Entry 9IVR (electron microscopy, 2.80 A resolution); this record covers chains N and O of the 24 polymer chains in the assembly.

Chain N (and O):
Name: Ras GTPase-activating protein-binding protein 1
Source organism: Homo sapiens
Notes: EC 3.6.4.12, 3.6.4.13; chain O of this document is another copy of the same molecule, construct and numbering; everything in this record applies to it too
Reference sequence: Q13283 (G3BP1_HUMAN); residues 1-138 here = UniProt positions 1-138
Sequence (141 residues; each row starts with the number of its first residue; numbers below 1 keep their minus sign (Gly-2 is residue -2)):
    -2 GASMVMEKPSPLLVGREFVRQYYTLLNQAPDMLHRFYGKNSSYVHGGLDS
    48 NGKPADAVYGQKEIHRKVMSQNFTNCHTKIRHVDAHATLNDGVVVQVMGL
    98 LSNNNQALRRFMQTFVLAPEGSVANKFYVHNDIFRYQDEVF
Unresolved in the structure: -2 to 0 (chain O: -2 to 4)
Differences from the reference sequence: expression tag (-2 to 0)

Chain N / chain O interface:
Pairs across the interface (21; chain N residue first):
  Met1(N) - Arg17(O)  hydrogen bond
  Val2(N) - Arg17(O)
  Val2(N) - Tyr20(O)
  Val2(N) - Thr21(O)
  Met3(N) - Thr21(O)  hydrogen bond (backbone-side chain)
  Met3(N) - Gln25(O)  hydrogen bond (backbone-side chain)
  Glu4(N) - Asn24(O)  hydrogen bond
  Glu4(N) - Gln25(O)
  Glu4(N) - Cys73(O)
  Glu4(N) - His74(O)  salt bridge
  Glu4(N) - Thr75(O)  hydrogen bond (side chain-backbone)
  Lys5(N) - Asn24(O)
  Lys5(N) - Gln25(O)  hydrogen bond (side chain-backbone)
  Lys5(N) - Asn72(O)
  Lys5(N) - His74(O)
  Pro6(N) - Asn72(O)
  Ser7(N) - Asn72(O)
  Ser7(N) - His74(O)
  Ser7(N) - Asn102(O)
  Pro8(N) - Asn72(O)
  Pro8(N) - Asn102(O)

In short:
The interface between chain N and chain O involves 8 residues on one side and 10 on the other, with 6 hydrogen
bonds and 1 salt bridge. Polar contacts include Glu4(N)-His74(O), Met1(N)-Arg17(O) and Met3(N)-Thr21(O).
Chain N and chain O are both Ras GTPase-activating protein-binding protein 1 (Homo sapiens); the structure,
Cryo-EM structure of the CHIKV nsP3 peptide in complex with the NTF2L domain of G3BP1 (Conformation ..., was
determined by electron microscopy together with 9IVQ, 9IVS and 9J5S from the same study.
